6XCN - chains A and B of the 9 polymer chains in the assembly; structure by electron microscopy, 3.66 A resolution.

== Chain A ==
Molecule: Spike glycoprotein
Organism: Severe acute respiratory syndrome coronavirus 2
UniProtKB: P0DTC2 (SPIKE_SARS2); residue numbers follow UniProt; this construct covers 1-1213
Sequence (1259 residues; each row starts with the number of its first residue):
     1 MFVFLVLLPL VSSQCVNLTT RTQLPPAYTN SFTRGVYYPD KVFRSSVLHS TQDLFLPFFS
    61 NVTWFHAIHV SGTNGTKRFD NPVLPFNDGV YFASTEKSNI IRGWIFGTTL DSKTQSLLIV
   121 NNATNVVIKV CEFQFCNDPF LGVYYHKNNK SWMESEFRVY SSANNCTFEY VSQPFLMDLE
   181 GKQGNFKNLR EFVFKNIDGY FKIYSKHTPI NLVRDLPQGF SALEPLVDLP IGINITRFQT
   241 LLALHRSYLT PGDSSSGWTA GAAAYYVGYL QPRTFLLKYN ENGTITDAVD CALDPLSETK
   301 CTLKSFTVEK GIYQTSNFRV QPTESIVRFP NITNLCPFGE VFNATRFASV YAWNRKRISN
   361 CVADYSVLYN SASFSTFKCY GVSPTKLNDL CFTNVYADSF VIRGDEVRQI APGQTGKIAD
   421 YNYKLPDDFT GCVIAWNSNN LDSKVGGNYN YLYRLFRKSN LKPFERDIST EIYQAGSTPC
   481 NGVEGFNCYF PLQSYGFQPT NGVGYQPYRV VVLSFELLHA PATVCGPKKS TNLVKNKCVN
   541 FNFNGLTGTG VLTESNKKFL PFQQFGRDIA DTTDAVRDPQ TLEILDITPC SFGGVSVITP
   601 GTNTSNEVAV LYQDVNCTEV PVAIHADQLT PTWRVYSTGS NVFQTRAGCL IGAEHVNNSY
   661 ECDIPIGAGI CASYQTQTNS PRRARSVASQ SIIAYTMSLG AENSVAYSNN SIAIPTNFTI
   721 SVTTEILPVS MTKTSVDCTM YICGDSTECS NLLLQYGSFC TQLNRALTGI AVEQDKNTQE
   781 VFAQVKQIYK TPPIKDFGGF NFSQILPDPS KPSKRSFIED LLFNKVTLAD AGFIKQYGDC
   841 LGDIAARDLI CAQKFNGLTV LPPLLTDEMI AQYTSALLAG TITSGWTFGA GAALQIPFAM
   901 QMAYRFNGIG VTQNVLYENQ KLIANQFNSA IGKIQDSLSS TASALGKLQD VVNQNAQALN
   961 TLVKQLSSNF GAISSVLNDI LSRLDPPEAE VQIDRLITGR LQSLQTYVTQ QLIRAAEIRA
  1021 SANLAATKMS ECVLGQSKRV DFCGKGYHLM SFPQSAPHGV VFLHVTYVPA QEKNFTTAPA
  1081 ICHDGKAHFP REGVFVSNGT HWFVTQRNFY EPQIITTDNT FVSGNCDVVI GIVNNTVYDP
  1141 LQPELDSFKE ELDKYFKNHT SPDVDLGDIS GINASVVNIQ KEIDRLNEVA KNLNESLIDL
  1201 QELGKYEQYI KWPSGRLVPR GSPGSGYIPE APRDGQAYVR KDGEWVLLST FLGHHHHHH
Unresolved in the structure: 1-26, 67-80, 141-163, 173-185, 197-199, 212-214, 243-262, 519, 621-640, 677-688, 812, 828-853, 1148-1259
Differences from the reference sequence: conflict Glu607 (Gln in P0DTC2), Pro986 (Lys in P0DTC2), Pro987 (Val in P0DTC2); expression tag (1214-1259)
Curated features (UniProtKB/Swiss-Prot):
  - region: Asn280 to Cys301 (Putative superantigen), Arg403 to Asp405 (Integrin-binding motif), Asn448 to Phe456 (Immunodominant HLA epitope recognized by the CD8+), Pro681 to Ala684 (Putative superantigen), Ser816 to Tyr837 (Fusion peptide 1), Lys835 to Phe855 (Fusion peptide 2), Asp1163 to Glu1202 (Heptad repeat 2)
  - site (Cleavage): Arg685, Ser686, Arg815, Ser816
  - glycosylation: Asn17 (N-linked (GlcNAc...) (complex) asparagine), Asn61 (N-linked (GlcNAc...) (hybrid) asparagine), Asn74 (N-linked (GlcNAc...) (complex) asparagine), Asn122 (N-linked (GlcNAc...) (hybrid) asparagine), Asn149 (N-linked (GlcNAc...) (complex) asparagine), Asn165 (N-linked (GlcNAc...) (complex) asparagine), Asn234 (N-linked (GlcNAc...) (high mannose) asparagine), Asn282 (N-linked (GlcNAc...) (complex) asparagine), Thr323 (O-linked (GalNAc) threonine), Ser325 (O-linked (HexNAc...) serine), Asn331 (N-linked (GlcNAc...) (complex) asparagine), Asn343 (N-linked (GlcNAc...) (complex) asparagine), Asn603 (N-linked (GlcNAc...) (hybrid) asparagine), Asn616 (N-linked (GlcNAc...) (complex) asparagine), Asn657 (N-linked (GlcNAc...) (complex) asparagine), Thr676 (O-linked (GlcNAc...) threonine), Thr678 (O-linked (GlcNAc...) threonine), Asn709 (N-linked (GlcNAc...) (high mannose) asparagine), Asn717 (N-linked (GlcNAc...) (hybrid) asparagine), Asn801 (N-linked (GlcNAc...) (hybrid) asparagine) and 6 more in UniProt
Cystine bridges: Cys131-Cys166, Cys291-Cys301, Cys336-Cys361, Cys379-Cys432, Cys391-Cys525, Cys480-Cys488, Cys538-Cys590, Cys617-Cys649, Cys662-Cys671, Cys738-Cys760, Cys743-Cys749, Cys1032-Cys1043, Cys1082-Cys1126
Glycans and other covalent adducts: N-acetylglucosamine (NAG) linked to Asn61, Asn122, Asn165, Asn234, Asn282, Asn331, Asn343, Asn603, Asn616, Asn709, Asn717, Asn801, Asn1134

== Chain B ==
Molecule: C105 Fab Heavy Chain
Organism: Homo sapiens
Notes: antibody fragment or engineered binder
Sequence (230 residues; row label = number of the first residue in the row; a row labelled like 82A-82C holds insertion residues (82A, then the next letters in order); X marks 1 residue of unknown identity (built as UNK)):
     1 QVQLVESGGG LIQPGGSLRL SCAASGFTVS SNYMSWVRQA PGKGLEWVSV IYSGGSTYYA
    61 DSVKGRFTIS RDNSKNTLYL QM
82A-82C NSL
    83 RAEDTAVYYC ARGEGWEL
100A-100B PY
   101 DYWGQGTLVT VSSASTKGPS VFPLAPSSKS TSGGTAALGC LVKDYFPEPV TVSWNSGALT
   161 SGVHTFPAVL QSSXLYSLSS VVTVPSSSLG TQTYICNVNH KPSNTKVDKR VEPKSCDKTH
   221 HHHHH
Unresolved in the structure: 1, 113-225

== Chain A / chain B interface ==
Contacting residue pairs (23; chain A residue first):
  Thr415(A) - Ser56(B)
  Thr415(A) - Tyr58(B)  hydrogen bond (backbone-side chain)
  Gly416(A) - Tyr58(B)
  Lys417(A) - Tyr52(B)
  Lys417(A) - Glu96(B)
  Tyr421(A) - Tyr33(B)  hydrogen bond
  Tyr421(A) - Tyr52(B)
  Tyr421(A) - Ser53(B)  hydrogen bond
  Tyr421(A) - Gly54(B)  hydrogen bond (side chain-backbone)
  Tyr453(A) - Glu99(B)
  Phe456(A) - Tyr33(B)  hydrophobic
  Phe456(A) - Leu100(B)  hydrophobic
  Arg457(A) - Tyr33(B)  hydrogen bond (backbone-side chain)
  Arg457(A) - Ser53(B)  hydrogen bond (backbone-side chain)
  Lys458(A) - Ser53(B)
  Lys458(A) - Gly54(B)
  Asn460(A) - Gly54(B)  hydrogen bond (side chain-backbone)
  Tyr473(A) - Ser31(B)
  Tyr473(A) - Asn32(B)  hydrogen bond
  Ala475(A) - Asn32(B)
  Gly476(A) - Thr28(B)
  Phe486(A) - Tyr102(B)
  Asn487(A) - Phe27(B)
Interface residues without a listed pair, chain A (17 interface residues in all): Asp420, Leu455, Ser459
Interface residues without a listed pair, chain B (16 interface residues in all): Arg94, Trp98

== In short ==
The interface between chain A and chain B involves 17 residues on one side and 16 on the other; the contacts
include 8 hydrogen bonds. Polar pairs include Thr415(A)-Tyr58(B), Tyr421(A)-Tyr33(B) and Tyr421(A)-Ser53(B).
Here chain A is Spike glycoprotein (Severe acute respiratory syndrome coronavirus 2) and chain B is C105 Fab
Heavy Chain (Homo sapiens). Entry 6XCN (Structure of the SARS-CoV-2 spike glycoprotein in complex with the
C105 neutralizing antibody Fab fragment (state ...) was determined by electron microscopy together with 6XCA
and 6XCM from the same study.
